Entry 8RWJ (electron microscopy, 3.50 A resolution); this record covers chains I and C of the 9 polymer chains in the assembly.

Chain I (and C):
Name: Acetyl-coenzyme A synthetase
Organism: Saccharomyces cerevisiae SK1
Notes: EC 6.2.1.1; chain C of this document is another copy of the same molecule, construct and numbering; everything in this record applies to it too
UniProt: N1P7N2 (N1P7N2_YEASC); numbering as in UniProt (aligned over 1-713)
Sequence (713 residues; each row starts with the number of its first residue):
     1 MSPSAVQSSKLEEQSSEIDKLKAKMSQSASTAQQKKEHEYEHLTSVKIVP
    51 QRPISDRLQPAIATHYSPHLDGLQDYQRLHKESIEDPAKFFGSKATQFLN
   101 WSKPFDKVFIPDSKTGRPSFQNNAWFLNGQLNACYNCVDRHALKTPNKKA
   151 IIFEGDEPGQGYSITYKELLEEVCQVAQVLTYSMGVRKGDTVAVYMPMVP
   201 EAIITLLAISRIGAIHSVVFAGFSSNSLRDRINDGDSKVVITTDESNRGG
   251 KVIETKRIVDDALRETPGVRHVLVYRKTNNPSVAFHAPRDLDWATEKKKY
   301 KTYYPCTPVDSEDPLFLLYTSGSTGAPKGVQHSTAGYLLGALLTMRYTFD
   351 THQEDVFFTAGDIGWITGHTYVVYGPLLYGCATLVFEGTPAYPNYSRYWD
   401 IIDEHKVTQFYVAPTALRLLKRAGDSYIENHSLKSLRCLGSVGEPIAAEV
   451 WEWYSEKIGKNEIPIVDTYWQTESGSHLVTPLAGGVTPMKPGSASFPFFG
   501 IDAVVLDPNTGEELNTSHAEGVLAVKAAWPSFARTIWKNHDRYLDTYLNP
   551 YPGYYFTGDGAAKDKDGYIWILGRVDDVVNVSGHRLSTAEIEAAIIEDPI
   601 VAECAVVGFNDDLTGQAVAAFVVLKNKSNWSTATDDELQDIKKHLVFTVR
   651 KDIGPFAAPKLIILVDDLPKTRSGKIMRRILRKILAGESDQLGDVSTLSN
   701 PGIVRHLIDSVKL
Not modelled in the structure: 1-37
Small-molecule neighbours: 6R9 ([[(2R,3S,4R,5R)-5-(6-aminopurin-9-yl)-3,4-bis(oxidanyl)oxolan-2-yl]methoxy-oxidanyl-phosphoryl] ethanoate): T320, W365, V442, G443, E444, P445, D467, T468, Y469, W470, Q471, T472, E473, D559, I571, R574, S673, K675
From the paper describing this entry:
  - catalytic residues: K675 (citing earlier work)
  - binding site for 6R9: K675

How chain I and chain C interact:
Pairs across the interface - 18 pairs, chain I then chain C:
  S102(I) - K103(C)
  Y135(I) - N128(C)
  L143(I) - I110(C)  hydrophobic
  N147(I) - S113(C)
  L170(I) - N122(C)
  K298(I) - H540(C)
  K298(I) - D541(C)  salt bridge
  K299(I) - K538(C)
  K299(I) - N539(C)
  K299(I) - H540(C)  hydrogen bond (backbone-backbone)
  Y300(I) - H540(C)
  K301(I) - H540(C)
  T302(I) - Q121(C)  hydrogen bond (side chain-backbone)
  T302(I) - N122(C)
  Y303(I) - I110(C)  hydrophobic
  Y303(I) - N122(C)
  Y303(I) - A124(C)  hydrophobic
  Y303(I) - L127(C)
Other interface residues (no listed pair), chain I (13 interface residues in all): Y182, P305
Other interface residues (no listed pair), chain C (18 interface residues in all): K107, D310, E312, D313, T535, W537

Overview:
Chain I and chain C form an interface of 13 and 18 residues respectively, with 2 hydrogen bonds and 1 salt
bridge. Polar pairs include K298(I)-D541(C), T302(I)-Q121(C) and K299(I)-H540(C). Bound to chain I: compound
6R9. From the paper: the catalytic residue K675(I); a binding site for 6R9 at K675(I).
Chain I and chain C are both Acetyl-coenzyme A synthetase (Saccharomyces cerevisiae SK1); the structure,
cryoEM structure of Acs1 filament, was determined by electron microscopy, deposited together with 8RWK.
